8DO4 - chains B and E of the 6 polymer chains in the assembly; structure by electron microscopy, 3.20 A resolution.

Chain B (and E):
Molecule: Fusion glycoprotein F0
From: Nipah henipavirus
Notes: chain E of this document is another copy of the same molecule, construct and numbering; everything in this record applies to it too
UniProt: Q9IH63 (FUS_NIPAV); residues 26-488 here = UniProt positions 26-488
Amino-acid sequence (543 residues; row label = number of the first residue in the row):
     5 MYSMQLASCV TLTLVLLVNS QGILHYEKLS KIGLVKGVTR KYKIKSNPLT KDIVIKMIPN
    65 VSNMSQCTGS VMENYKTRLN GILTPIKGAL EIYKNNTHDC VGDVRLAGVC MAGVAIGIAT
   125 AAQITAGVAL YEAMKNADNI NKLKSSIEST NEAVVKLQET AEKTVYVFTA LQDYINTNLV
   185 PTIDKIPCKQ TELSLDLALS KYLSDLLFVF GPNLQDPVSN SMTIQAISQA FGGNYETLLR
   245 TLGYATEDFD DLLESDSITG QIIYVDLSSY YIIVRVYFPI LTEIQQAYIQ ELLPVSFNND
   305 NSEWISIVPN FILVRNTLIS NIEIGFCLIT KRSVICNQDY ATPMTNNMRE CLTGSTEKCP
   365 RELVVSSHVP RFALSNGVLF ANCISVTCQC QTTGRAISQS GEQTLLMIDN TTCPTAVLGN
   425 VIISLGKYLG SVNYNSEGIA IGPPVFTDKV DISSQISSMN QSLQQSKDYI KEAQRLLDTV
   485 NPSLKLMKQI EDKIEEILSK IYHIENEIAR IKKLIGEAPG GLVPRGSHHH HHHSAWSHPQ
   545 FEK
Disordered / not traced: 5-26, 469-547 (chain E: 5-26, 105-111, 469-547)
Cystine bridges: Cys-71/Cys-192, Cys-104/Cys-114, Cys-331/Cys-340, Cys-355/Cys-363, Cys-387/Cys-392, Cys-394/Cys-417
Construct notes: expression tag (5-25, 489-547); conflict Cys-104 (Leu in Q9IH63), Cys-114 (Ile in Q9IH63), Phe-172 (Leu in Q9IH63), Pro-191 (Ser in Q9IH63)
Curated features (UniProtKB/Swiss-Prot):
  - region: Leu-110 to Leu-134 (Fusion peptide)
  - site: Arg-109, Leu-110 (Cleavage)
  - glycosylation (N-linked (GlcNAc...) asparagine): Asn-64, Asn-67, Asn-99, Asn-414, Asn-464
  - natural variant: Thr-250 (T250I: In strain: Isolate NiV/MY/99/VRI-0626), Met-348 (M348T: In strain: Isolate Malaysian flying-fox)

Chain B / chain E interface:
Contacting residue pairs - 111 pairs, chain B then chain E:
  Arg-82(B) / Glu-240(E)  salt bridge
  Arg-82(B) / Tyr-248(E)
  Arg-82(B) / Phe-253(E)
  Arg-82(B) / Asp-254(E)  salt bridge
  Cys-104(B) / Ile-426(E)  hydrophobic
  Val-108(B) / Gln-395(E)
  Arg-109(B) / Gln-393(E)
  Arg-109(B) / Gln-395(E)
  Arg-109(B) / Val-421(E)
  Arg-109(B) / Gly-423(E)
  Leu-110(B) / Ile-426(E)
  Gly-112(B) / Asn-424(E)
  Gly-112(B) / Ile-426(E)
  Val-113(B) / Asn-424(E)
  Val-113(B) / Ile-426(E)  hydrogen bond (backbone-backbone)
  Cys-114(B) / Ile-426(E)
  Met-115(B) / Val-425(E)  hydrophobic
  Met-115(B) / Ile-426(E)  hydrogen bond (backbone-backbone)
  Met-115(B) / Ile-427(E)
  Met-115(B) / Ser-428(E)  hydrogen bond (backbone-side chain)
  Ala-116(B) / Ser-428(E)
  Gly-117(B) / Leu-378(E)
  Gly-117(B) / Gly-381(E)
  Gly-117(B) / Ser-428(E)  hydrogen bond (backbone-backbone)
  Val-118(B) / Ser-428(E)
  Ile-120(B) / Leu-378(E)  hydrophobic
  Gly-121(B) / Leu-378(E)
  Gly-121(B) / Ser-379(E)  hydrogen bond (backbone-backbone)
  Gly-121(B) / Asn-380(E)  hydrogen bond (backbone-backbone)
  Gly-121(B) / Gly-381(E)  hydrogen bond (backbone-backbone)
  Ile-122(B) / Lys-40(E)
  Ile-122(B) / Gly-41(E)
  Ile-122(B) / Val-42(E)  hydrophobic
  Ile-122(B) / Leu-378(E)
  Ile-122(B) / Ser-379(E)
  Ala-123(B) / Ala-377(E)
  Ala-123(B) / Leu-378(E)  hydrogen bond (backbone-backbone)
  Thr-124(B) / Leu-297(E)
  Thr-124(B) / Phe-376(E)
  Ala-125(B) / Phe-376(E)  hydrogen bond (backbone-backbone)
  Ile-128(B) / Phe-376(E)  hydrophobic
  Ile-128(B) / Val-425(E)  hydrophobic
  Val-132(B) / Asn-424(E)
  Val-132(B) / Val-425(E)  hydrophobic
  Lys-189(B) / Pro-185(E)
  Ile-190(B) / Asn-180(E)
  Ile-190(B) / Pro-185(E)  hydrophobic
  Gln-194(B) / Asn-180(E)
  Leu-197(B) / Glu-156(E)
  Ser-198(B) / Thr-181(E)
  Asp-200(B) / Arg-244(E)  salt bridge
  Leu-201(B) / Ala-157(E)  hydrophobic
  Leu-201(B) / Asp-177(E)
  Leu-201(B) / Phe-235(E)  hydrophobic
  Leu-201(B) / Asn-238(E)  hydrogen bond (backbone-side chain)
  Leu-201(B) / Thr-241(E)
  Ser-204(B) / Asn-238(E)
  Ser-204(B) / Glu-240(E)
  Ser-204(B) / Thr-241(E)  hydrogen bond
  Ser-204(B) / Arg-244(E)  hydrogen bond
  Lys-205(B) / Gly-236(E)
  Lys-205(B) / Asn-238(E)  hydrogen bond (backbone-side chain)
  Ser-208(B) / Gly-237(E)
  Ser-208(B) / Asn-238(E)
  Ser-208(B) / Tyr-239(E)  hydrogen bond (backbone-side chain)
  Ser-208(B) / Glu-240(E)
  Leu-211(B) / Tyr-239(E)
  Leu-211(B) / Glu-240(E)
  Leu-211(B) / Asp-254(E)
  Leu-211(B) / Leu-257(E)  hydrophobic
  Leu-211(B) / Glu-258(E)
  Phe-212(B) / Tyr-239(E)
  Pro-216(B) / Asp-254(E)
  Pro-216(B) / Glu-258(E)
  Pro-216(B) / Leu-332(E)
  Pro-216(B) / Ile-333(E)
  Asn-217(B) / Glu-258(E)  hydrogen bond
  Asn-217(B) / Leu-332(E)
  Gln-219(B) / Arg-44(E)  hydrogen bond
  Gln-219(B) / Ile-333(E)
  Gln-219(B) / Lys-335(E)
  Ile-311(B) / Val-454(E)
  Pro-313(B) / Val-454(E)
  Arg-319(B) / Val-369(E)
  Ser-324(B) / Val-369(E)
  Asn-325(B) / Asp-452(E)  hydrogen bond
  Asn-325(B) / Asp-455(E)
  Gln-342(B) / His-372(E)  hydrogen bond (side chain-backbone)
  Asp-343(B) / Val-369(E)
  Asp-343(B) / Ser-370(E)  hydrogen bond (backbone-side chain)
  Asp-343(B) / Ser-371(E)  hydrogen bond
  Ala-345(B) / Val-369(E)  hydrophobic
  Ala-345(B) / Ser-370(E)
  Thr-346(B) / Val-369(E)
  Pro-347(B) / Glu-366(E)
  Pro-347(B) / Leu-367(E)
  Pro-347(B) / Val-369(E)
  Pro-347(B) / Phe-450(E)  hydrophobic
  Pro-347(B) / Asp-455(E)
  Thr-349(B) / Phe-450(E)
  Thr-349(B) / Asp-455(E)  hydrogen bond
  Asn-351(B) / Ser-462(E)  hydrogen bond
  Met-352(B) / Val-454(E)
  Met-352(B) / Asp-455(E)
  Met-352(B) / Ser-458(E)
  Pro-364(B) / Ser-458(E)
  Val-449(B) / Ser-461(E)
  Thr-451(B) / Lys-453(E)  hydrogen bond (backbone-side chain)
  Ile-456(B) / Ile-460(E)  hydrophobic
  Gln-459(B) / Ile-460(E)
  Met-463(B) / Met-463(E)  hydrophobic
Other interface residues (no listed pair), chain B (65 interface residues in all): Gly-85, Ala-111, Asn-182, Thr-186, Leu-207, Val-312, Met-348, Pro-447, Ile-460, Ser-466, Leu-467
Other interface residues (no listed pair), chain E (68 interface residues in all): Asn-182, Asp-255, Thr-334, Arg-375, Gly-430, Ile-456, Ser-457, Asn-464, Gln-465, Leu-467

In short:
65 residues of chain B and 68 residues of chain E are in contact; the contacts include 23 hydrogen bonds and 3
salt bridges. Polar pairs include Arg-82(B)/Glu-240(E), Arg-82(B)/Asp-254(E) and Asp-200(B)/Arg-244(E).
Both chains are Fusion glycoprotein F0 (Nipah henipavirus). Entry 8DO4 (Prefusion-stabilized Nipah virus
fusion protein, dimer of trimers) was determined by electron microscopy together with 8U1R, 8DNG and 8DNR from
the same study.
